PDB entry 6S84 | X-ray diffraction, 2.89 A resolution | chains C and F of the 6 polymer chains in the assembly

Chain C (and F):
Molecule: tRNA threonylcarbamoyladenosine biosynthesis protein TsaB
From: Thermotoga maritima (strain ATCC 43589 / MSB8 / DSM 3109 / JCM 10099)
Notes: chain F of this document is another copy of the same molecule, construct and numbering; everything in this record applies to it too
Reference sequence: Q9WZX7 (TSAB_THEMA); residue numbers follow UniProt; this construct covers 1-206
Sequence (206 residues; numbered 1 to 206; the number before each row is that of its first residue):
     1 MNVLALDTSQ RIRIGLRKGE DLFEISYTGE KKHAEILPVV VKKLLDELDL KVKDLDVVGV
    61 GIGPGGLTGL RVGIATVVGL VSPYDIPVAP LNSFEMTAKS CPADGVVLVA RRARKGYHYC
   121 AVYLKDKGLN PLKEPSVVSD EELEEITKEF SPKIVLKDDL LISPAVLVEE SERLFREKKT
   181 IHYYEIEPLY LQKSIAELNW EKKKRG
Disordered / not traced: 206 (chain F: 202-206)
Reported in the primary citation:
  - conformationally variable residues (order/disorder transition): Y190 to K203

Interface between chain C and chain F:
Residue-residue contacts (43):
  E20(C) - T28(F)
  E20(C) - G29(F)
  E20(C) - E30(F)
  D21(C) - Y27(F)  hydrogen bond
  D21(C) - T28(F)
  D21(C) - G29(F)
  D21(C) - E30(F)
  D21(C) - K31(F)
  L22(C) - S26(F)
  L22(C) - Y27(F)
  L22(C) - T28(F)  hydrogen bond (backbone-backbone)
  F23(C) - S26(F)
  F23(C) - Y27(F)  hydrophobic
  F23(C) - I36(F)  hydrophobic
  E24(C) - R13(F)  salt bridge
  E24(C) - E24(F)
  E24(C) - I25(F)
  E24(C) - S26(F)  hydrogen bond (backbone-backbone)
  I25(C) - E24(F)
  S26(C) - L22(F)
  S26(C) - F23(F)
  S26(C) - E24(F)  hydrogen bond (backbone-backbone)
  Y27(C) - D21(F)  hydrogen bond
  Y27(C) - L22(F)
  Y27(C) - F23(F)  hydrophobic
  T28(C) - E20(F)
  T28(C) - D21(F)
  T28(C) - L22(F)  hydrogen bond (backbone-backbone)
  G29(C) - E20(F)
  E30(C) - E20(F)
  E30(C) - D21(F)
  K31(C) - D21(F)  salt bridge
  K43(C) - E47(F)  salt bridge
  E47(C) - K43(F)  salt bridge
  P102(C) - C101(F)
  P102(C) - P102(F)
  P102(C) - L156(F)  hydrophobic
  A103(C) - K153(F)
  A103(C) - I154(F)  hydrophobic
  K153(C) - K153(F)  hydrogen bond (backbone-side chain)
  I154(C) - A103(F)  hydrophobic
  L156(C) - P102(F)  hydrophobic
  L161(C) - P102(F)  hydrophobic
Also at the interface, not in a pair above, chain C (22 interface residues in all): V40, C101
Also at the interface, not in a pair above, chain F (24 interface residues in all): V40, S100

In short:
The interface between chain C and chain F involves 22 residues on one side and 24 on the other, with 7
hydrogen bonds and 4 salt bridges. Polar contacts include E24(C)-R13(F), K31(C)-D21(F) and K43(C)-E47(F). From
the paper: conformational variability at Y190(C).
Chain C and chain F are both tRNA threonylcarbamoyladenosine biosynthesis protein TsaB (Thermotoga maritima
(strain ATCC 43589 / MSB8 / DSM 3109 / JCM 10099)); the structure, TsaBDE complex from Thermotoga maritima,
was determined by X-ray diffraction.
